PDB entry 6T8T | X-ray diffraction, 1.68 A resolution | chains A and B

# Chain A
Molecule: Genome polyprotein
Organism: Southampton virus (serotype 3)
Notes: EC 3.6.1.15, 3.4.22.66, 2.7.7.48
UniProt: Q04544 (POLG_SOUV3); residues 1-172 here correspond to UniProt positions 1100-1271 (UniProt number = residue number + 1099)
Amino-acid sequence (172 residues; row label = number of the first residue in the row):
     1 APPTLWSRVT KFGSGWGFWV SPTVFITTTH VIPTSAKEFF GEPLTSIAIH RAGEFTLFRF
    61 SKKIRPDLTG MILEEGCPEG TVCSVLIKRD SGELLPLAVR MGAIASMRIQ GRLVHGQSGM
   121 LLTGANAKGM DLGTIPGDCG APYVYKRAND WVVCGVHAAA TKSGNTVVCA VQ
Curated features (UniProtKB/Swiss-Prot):
  - active site (For 3CLpro activity): His30, Glu54, Cys139
What the authors report for this chain:
  - binding site for 2-(4-ethoxyphenyl)ethanoic acid: Arg100, Leu122

# Chain B
Molecule: Genome polyprotein
Organism: Southampton virus (serotype 3)
Notes: EC 3.6.1.15, 3.4.22.66, 2.7.7.48
UniProt: Q04544 (POLG_SOUV3); residues 3-173 here correspond to UniProt positions 1102-1272 (UniProt number = residue number + 1099)
Amino-acid sequence (171 residues; each row starts with the number of its first residue):
     3 PTLWSRVTKF GSGWGFWVSP TVFITTTHVI PTSAKEFFGE PLTSIAIHRA GEFTLFRFSK
    63 KIRPDLTGMI LEEGCPEGTV CSVLIKRDSG ELLPLAVRMG AIASMRIQGR LVHGQSGMLL
   123 TGANAKGMDL GTIPGDCGAP YVYKRANDWV VCGVHAAATK SGNTVVCAVQ A
Residues lining bound ligands: 2-(4-ethoxyphenyl)ethanoic acid (YI6): Gly80, Val82, Arg100, Leu122
Curated features (UniProtKB/Swiss-Prot):
  - active site (For 3CLpro activity): His30, Glu54, Cys139

# Chain A / chain B interface
Pairs across the interface - 32 pairs, chain A then chain B:
  Ala1(A) with Glu93(B), hydrogen bond (backbone-side chain); Asp131(B), hydrogen bond (backbone-side chain)
  Trp6(A) with Glu93(B), hydrogen bond
  Val82(A) with Thr123(B); Leu132(B), hydrophobic
  Glu93(A) with Leu94(B)
  Leu94(A) with Gly92(B), hydrogen bond (backbone-backbone); Glu93(B); Leu94(B), hydrogen bond (backbone-backbone)
  Leu95(A) with Leu94(B); Pro96(B)
  Pro96(A) with Leu94(B); Leu95(B); Asp131(B)
  Ala98(A) with Leu132(B), hydrophobic
  Leu122(A) with Ala98(B), hydrogen bond (backbone-backbone); Leu122(B)
  Thr123(A) with Ser84(B), hydrogen bond (backbone-side chain); Pro96(B); Leu97(B); Ala98(B)
  Gly124(A) with Ser84(B); Ala98(B)
  Ala125(A) with Val82(B)
  Asp131(A) with Thr4(B), hydrogen bond; Leu5(B); Trp6(B), hydrogen bond (backbone-side chain)
  Leu132(A) with Ser84(B); Leu86(B), hydrophobic; Pro96(B), hydrophobic; Trp151(B), hydrophobic
  Lys146(A) with Lys128(B)
Other interface residues (no listed pair), chain A (18 interface residues in all): Ser84, Gly92, Leu97
Other interface residues (no listed pair), chain B (22 interface residues in all): Cys83, Ser91, Gly129

# In short
18 residues of chain A and 22 residues of chain B are in contact, with 9 hydrogen bonds. Polar contacts
include Ala1(A)-Glu93(B), Ala1(A)-Asp131(B) and Trp6(A)-Glu93(B). Ligands of chain B:
2-(4-ethoxyphenyl)ethanoic acid. The paper reports a binding site for 2-(4-ethoxyphenyl)ethanoic acid at
Arg100(A) and Leu122(A).
Here chain A is Genome polyprotein and chain B is Genome polyprotein, both from Southampton virus (serotype
3). Entry 6T8T (3C-like protease from Southampton virus complexed with FMOPL000603a) was determined by X-ray
diffraction together with 6T1Q, 6T2I, 6T2X, 6T3G, 6T49, 6T4E and 14 further entries from the same study.
